PDB entry 3MFE | X-ray diffraction, 2.60 A resolution | chains F and W of the 28 polymer chains in the assembly

Chain F (and W):
Molecule: Proteasome subunit alpha
Source organism: Mycobacterium tuberculosis
Notes: EC 3.4.25.1; chain W of this document is another copy of the same molecule, construct and numbering; everything in this record applies to it too
UniProtKB: O33244 (PSA_MYCTU); residue numbers follow UniProt; this construct covers 10-248
Chain sequence (240 residues; row label = number of the first residue in the row):
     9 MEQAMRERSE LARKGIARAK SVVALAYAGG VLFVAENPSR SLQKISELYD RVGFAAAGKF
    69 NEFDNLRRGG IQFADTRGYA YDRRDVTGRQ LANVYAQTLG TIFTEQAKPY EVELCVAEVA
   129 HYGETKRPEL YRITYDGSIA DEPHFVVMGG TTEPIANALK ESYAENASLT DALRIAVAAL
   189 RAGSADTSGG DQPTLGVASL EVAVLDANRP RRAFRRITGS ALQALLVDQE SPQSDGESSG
Not modelled in the structure: 9-10, 193-204, 235-248 (chain W: 9-13, 193-204, 235-248)
Differences from the reference sequence: initiating methionine (9)

How chain F and chain W interact:
Residue-residue contacts (21):
  Ser47(F) with Asp149(W), hydrogen bond
  Arg48(F) with Lys134(W); Arg135(W), hydrogen bond (side chain-backbone); Pro136(W), hydrogen bond (side chain-backbone); Glu137(W), salt bridge
  Ser49(F) with Arg97(W), hydrogen bond (backbone-side chain); Glu137(W); Tyr139(W), hydrogen bond; Asp149(W), hydrogen bond
  Leu50(F) with Tyr139(W), hydrophobic; Asp149(W)
  Lys67(F) with Asp144(W); Ser146(W), hydrogen bond
  Phe68(F) with Ile147(W), hydrophobic
  Asn69(F) with Ala104(W); Gly145(W), hydrogen bond (side chain-backbone); Ser146(W); Ile147(W)
  Asp72(F) with Asn101(W), hydrogen bond
  Arg76(F) with Arg97(W); Asn101(W)
Interface residues without a listed pair, chain F (13 interface residues in all): Gln51, Asn73, Arg75, Gln114
Interface residues without a listed pair, chain W (15 interface residues in all): Gln105, Thr112

In short:
The interface between chain F and chain W involves 13 residues on one side and 15 on the other; the contacts
include 9 hydrogen bonds and 1 salt bridge. Polar pairs include Arg48(F)-Glu137(W), Ser47(F)-Asp149(W) and
Arg48(F)-Arg135(W).
Chain F and chain W are both Proteasome subunit alpha (Mycobacterium tuberculosis); the structure, Crystal
Structure of Mycobacterium Tuberculosis Proteasome open-gate mutant with H0 movement, was determined by X-ray
diffraction (same publication as 3MI0 and 3MKA).
